PDB entry 7V0N | electron microscopy, 5.90 A resolution (low resolution: residue-level contacts below are approximate; hydrogen-bond / salt-bridge calls are withheld) | chains B and c of the 16 polymer chains in the assembly

== Chain B ==
Name: Spike glycoprotein E1
From: Eastern equine encephalitis virus
UniProtKB: Q4QXJ7 (POLS_EEEVF); residues 1-400 here correspond to UniProt positions 802-1201 (UniProt number = residue number + 801)
Sequence (400 residues; numbered 1 to 400; the number before each row is that of its first residue):
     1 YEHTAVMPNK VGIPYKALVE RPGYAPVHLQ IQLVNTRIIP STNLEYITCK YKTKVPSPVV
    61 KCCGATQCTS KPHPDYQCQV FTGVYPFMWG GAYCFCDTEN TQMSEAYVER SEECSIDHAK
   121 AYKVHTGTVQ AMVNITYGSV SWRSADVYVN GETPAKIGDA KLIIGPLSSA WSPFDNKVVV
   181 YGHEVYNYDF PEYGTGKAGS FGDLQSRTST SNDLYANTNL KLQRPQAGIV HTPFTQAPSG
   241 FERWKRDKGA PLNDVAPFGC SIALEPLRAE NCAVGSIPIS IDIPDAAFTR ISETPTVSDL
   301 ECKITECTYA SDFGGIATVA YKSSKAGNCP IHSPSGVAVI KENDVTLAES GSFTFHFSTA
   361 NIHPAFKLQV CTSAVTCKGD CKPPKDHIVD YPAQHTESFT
Cystine bridges: C49-C114, C62-C94, C63-C96, C68-C78, C260-C272, C302-C377, C307-C381, C329-C371

== Chain c ==
Name: Spike glycoprotein E2
From: Eastern equine encephalitis virus
UniProtKB: Q4QXJ7 (POLS_EEEVF); residues 1-342 here correspond to UniProt positions 325-666 (UniProt number = residue number + 324)
Sequence (342 residues; numbered 1 to 342; the number before each row is that of its first residue):
     1 DLDTHFTQYK LARPYIADCP NCGHSRCDSP IAIEEVRGDA HAGVIRIQTS AMFGLKTDGV
    61 DLAYMSFMNG KTQKSIKIDN LHVRTSAPCS LVSHHGYYIL AQCPPGDTVT VGFHDGPNRH
   121 TCTVAHKVEF RPVGREKYRH PPEHGVELPC NRYTHKRADQ GHYVEMHQPG LVADHSLLSI
   181 HSAKVKITVP SGAQVKYYCK CPDVREGITS SDHTTTCTDV KQCRAYLIDN KKWVYNSGRL
   241 PRGEGDTFKG KLHVPFVPVK AKCIATLAPE PLVEHKHRTL ILHLHPDHPT LLTTRSLGSD
   301 ANPTRQWIER PTTVNFTVTG EGLEYTWGNH PPKRVWAQES GE
Cystine bridges: C19-C122, C22-C27, C89-C103, C150-C263, C199-C223, C201-C217

== Chain B / chain c interface ==
Pairs across the interface - 8 pairs, chain B then chain c:
  N219(B) with L272(c)
  Q223(B) with E270(c)
  Q226(B) with E143(c); H144(c); G145(c)
  H231(B) with H144(c)
  A237(B) with H285(c)
  P238(B) with H285(c)
Other interface residues (no listed pair), chain c (7 interface residues in all): L267

== In short ==
The interface between chain B and chain c involves 6 residues on one side and 7 on the other.
Here chain B is Spike glycoprotein E1 and chain c is Spike glycoprotein E2, both from Eastern equine
encephalitis virus. Entry 7V0N (Cryo-EM structure of SINV/EEEV in complex with Fab fragment of a
moderately/weakly neutralizing human antibody IgG-21) was determined by electron microscopy, deposited
together with 7V0O and 7V0P.
